Entry 3NZW (X-ray diffraction, 2.50 A resolution); this record covers chains L and V of the 30 polymer chains in the assembly.

[Chain L]
Molecule: Proteasome component C5
From: Saccharomyces cerevisiae
Notes: EC 3.4.25.1
UniProt: P23724 (PSB1_YEAST); the construct lacks a stretch of the UniProt sequence and is renumbered around it, so the offset changes along the chain: -28 to -1 = UniProt 1-28; 1-70 = UniProt 29-98; 71-106 = UniProt 100-135; 107-144 = UniProt 138-175; 2 more segments
Sequence (241 residues; numbered -28 to 194 plus 20 insertion-coded residues; 2 numbers in that range are skipped by the numbering (no residue carries them; nothing is unmodelled there); the number before each row is that of its first residue; a row labelled like 10A-10B holds insertion residues (10A, then the next letters in order); numbers below 1 keep their minus sign (Met-28 is residue -28)):
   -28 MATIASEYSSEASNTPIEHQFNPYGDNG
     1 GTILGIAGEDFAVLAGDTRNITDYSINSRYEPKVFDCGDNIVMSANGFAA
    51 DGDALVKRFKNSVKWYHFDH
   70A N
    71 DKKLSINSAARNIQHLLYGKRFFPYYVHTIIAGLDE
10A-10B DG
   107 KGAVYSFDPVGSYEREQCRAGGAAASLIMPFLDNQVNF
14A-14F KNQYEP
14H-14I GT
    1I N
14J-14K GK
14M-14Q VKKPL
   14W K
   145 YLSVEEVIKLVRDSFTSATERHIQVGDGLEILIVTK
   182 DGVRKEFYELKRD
Disordered / not traced: -28 to -10

[Chain V]
Molecule: Proteasome component PUP1
From: Saccharomyces cerevisiae
Notes: EC 3.4.25.1
UniProt: P25043 (PSB7_YEAST); the construct lacks a stretch of the UniProt sequence and is renumbered around it, so the offset changes along the chain: -28 to 91 = UniProt 1-120; 93-105 = UniProt 121-133; 106-187 = UniProt 135-216; 189-233 = UniProt 217-261
Sequence (261 residues; each row starts with the number of its first residue; note: 2 numbers in that range are skipped by the numbering (no residue carries them; nothing is unmodelled there); numbers below 1 keep their minus sign (Met-28 is residue -28)):
   -28 MAGLSFDNYQRNNFLAENSHTQPKATSTGTTIVGVKFNNGVVIAADTRST
    22 QGPIVADKNCAKLHRISPKIWCAGAGTAADTEAVTQLIGSNIELHSLYTS
    72 REPRVVSALQMLKQHLFKYQ
    93 GHIGAYLIVAGVD
   10A P
   106 TGSHLFSIHAHGSTDVGYYLSLGSGSLAAMAVLESHWKQDLTKEEAIKLA
   156 SDAIQAGIWNDLGSGSNVDVCVMEIGKDAEYL
   189 RNYLTPNVREEKQKSYKFPRGTTAVLKESIVNICDIQEEQVDITA
Disordered / not traced: -28 to 0, 224-233

[Chain L / chain V interface]
Contacting residue pairs - 58 pairs, chain L then chain V:
  Asn14B(L) - Thr210(V)
  Gln14C(L) - Phe206(V)
  Gln14C(L) - Thr210(V)
  Tyr14D(L) - Thr210(V)  hydrogen bond (backbone-backbone)
  Tyr14D(L) - Ala212(V)  hydrophobic
  Pro14F(L) - Arg208(V)
  Pro14F(L) - Gly209(V)
  Gly14J(L) - Ala212(V)
  Arg19(L) - Leu167(V)
  Ile21(L) - Leu167(V)  hydrophobic
  Asp23(L) - Leu167(V)
  Tyr24(L) - Asn165(V)
  Tyr24(L) - Asp166(V)
  Tyr24(L) - Leu167(V)  hydrogen bond (backbone-backbone)
  Tyr24(L) - Gly168(V)
  Ile26(L) - Trp164(V)
  Ile26(L) - Leu167(V)  hydrophobic
  Arg29(L) - Trp164(V)  hydrogen bond (side chain-backbone)
  Phe137(L) - Tyr204(V)  hydrophobic
  Asn140(L) - Phe206(V)
  Gln141(L) - Lys202(V)
  Gln141(L) - Tyr204(V)
  Gln141(L) - Phe206(V)
  Glu150(L) - Lys202(V)
  Lys153(L) - Gln201(V)
  Leu154(L) - Tyr204(V)
  Arg156(L) - Glu198(V)  salt bridge
  Arg156(L) - Gln201(V)  hydrogen bond
  Asp157(L) - Lys200(V)
  Asp157(L) - Gln201(V)  hydrogen bond (side chain-backbone)
  Asp157(L) - Lys202(V)  hydrogen bond (side chain-backbone)
  Asp157(L) - Tyr204(V)  hydrogen bond
  Thr160(L) - Arg197(V)  hydrogen bond
  Thr160(L) - Glu198(V)
  Ser161(L) - Arg197(V)  hydrogen bond
  Glu164(L) - Val26(V)
  Glu164(L) - Lys29(V)  salt bridge
  Glu164(L) - Arg197(V)
  Arg165(L) - Pro24(V)
  Arg165(L) - Ile25(V)
  Arg165(L) - Val26(V)  hydrogen bond (backbone-backbone)
  Arg165(L) - Ala27(V)  hydrogen bond (side chain-backbone)
  Arg165(L) - Lys29(V)
  His166(L) - Pro24(V)
  Ile167(L) - Arg19(V)
  Ile167(L) - Pro24(V)  hydrogen bond (backbone-backbone)
  Ile167(L) - Val26(V)  hydrophobic
  Ile167(L) - Leu167(V)
  Lys192(L) - Asn195(V)  hydrogen bond (side chain-backbone)
  Arg193(L) - Trp164(V)
  Asp194(L) - Arg19(V)  salt bridge
  Asp194(L) - Ile163(V)
  Asp194(L) - Trp164(V)
  Asp194(L) - Asp166(V)
  Asp194(L) - Ser169(V)
  Asp194(L) - Gly170(V)
  Asp194(L) - Ser171(V)  hydrogen bond (side chain-backbone)
  Asp194(L) - Asn195(V)
Also at the interface, not in a pair above, chain L (33 interface residues in all): Asn1I, Glu14E, Gly14H, Ser25, Glu190
Also at the interface, not in a pair above, chain V (33 interface residues in all): Thr21, Gly23, Asp28, Val196, Pro207, Val213

[Overview]
The chain L/chain V interface involves 33 residues from each chain; the contacts include 14 hydrogen bonds and
3 salt bridges. Polar pairs include Arg156(L)-Glu198(V), Glu164(L)-Lys29(V) and Asp194(L)-Arg19(V).
Here chain L is Proteasome component C5 and chain V is Proteasome component PUP1, both from Saccharomyces
cerevisiae. Entry 3NZW (Crystal structure of the yeast 20S proteasome in complex with 2b) was determined by
X-ray diffraction, deposited together with 3NZJ and 3NZX.
